PDB entry 3REH | X-ray diffraction, 2.50 A resolution | chains A and I of the 10 polymer chains in the assembly

== Chain A ==
Name: Histone H3.2
Organism: Xenopus laevis
UniProtKB: P84233 (H32_XENLA); residues 1-135 here correspond to UniProt positions 2-136 (UniProt number = residue number + 1)
Chain sequence (135 residues; each row starts with the number of its first residue):
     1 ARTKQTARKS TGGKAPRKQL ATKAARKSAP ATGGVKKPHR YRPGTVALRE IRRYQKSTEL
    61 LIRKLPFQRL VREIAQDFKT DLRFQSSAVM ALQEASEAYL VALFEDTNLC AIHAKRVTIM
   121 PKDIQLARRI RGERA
Not modelled in the structure: 1-37, 135
Sequence notes: variant Ala102 (Gly103 in P84233)
Swiss-Prot annotation at these positions:
  - modified residue: Arg2 (Asymmetric dimethylarginine), Thr3 (Phosphothreonine), Lys4 (Allysine), Gln5 (5-glutamyl dopamine), Thr6 (Phosphothreonine), Arg8 (Citrulline), Lys9 (N6,N6,N6-trimethyllysine), Ser10 (ADP-ribosylserine), Thr11 (Phosphothreonine), Lys14 (N6-(2-hydroxyisobutyryl)lysine), Arg17 (Asymmetric dimethylarginine), Lys18 (N6-(2-hydroxyisobutyryl)lysine), Lys23 (N6-(2-hydroxyisobutyryl)lysine), Arg26 (Citrulline), Lys27 (N6,N6,N6-trimethyllysine), Ser28 (ADP-ribosylserine), Lys36 (N6,N6,N6-trimethyllysine), Lys37 (N6-methyllysine), Tyr41 (Phosphotyrosine), Lys56 (N6,N6,N6-trimethyllysine) and 8 more in UniProt
  - lipidation: Cys110 (S-palmitoyl cysteine)

== Chain I ==
Molecule: 145-nt DNA strand
Sequence (145 nucleotides; each row starts with the number of its first residue; numbers below 1 keep their minus sign (DA-72 is residue -72)):
   -72 ATCAATATCC ACCTGCAGAT ACTACCAAAA GTGTATTTGG AAACTGCTCC ATCAAAAGGC
   -12 ATGTTCAGCT GAATCAGCTG AACATGCCTT TTGATGGAGC AGTTTCCAAA TACACTTTTG
    48 GTAGTATCTG CAGGTGGATA TTGAT
Metal / ion sites: Mn2+ site 1: DG-34, DG-33; Mn2+ site 2 near DG26 (its only coordinating residue here); Mn2+ site 3 near DG47 (its only coordinating residue here); Mn2+ site 4 near DG60 (its only coordinating residue here)

== Chain A / chain I interface ==
Residue-residue contacts (27):
  Arg40(A) - DT-8(I)  base contact
  Arg40(A) - DG70(I)  sugar contact
  Arg40(A) - DA71(I)  phosphate contact
  Tyr41(A) - DT69(I)  phosphate contact
  Tyr41(A) - DG70(I)  phosphate contact
  Arg42(A) - DG-5(I)  salt bridge to the phosphate
  Arg42(A) - DG70(I)  hydrogen bond to the phosphate
  Pro43(A) - DA-6(I)  phosphate contact
  Thr45(A) - DT69(I)  phosphate contact
  Thr45(A) - DG70(I)  hydrogen bond to the phosphate
  Arg63(A) - DG-14(I)  hydrogen bond to the phosphate
  Arg63(A) - DC-13(I)  salt bridge to the phosphate
  Arg72(A) - DA-22(I)  salt bridge to the phosphate
  Arg83(A) - DC-23(I)  phosphate contact
  Arg83(A) - DA-22(I)  phosphate contact
  Phe84(A) - DC-23(I)  sugar contact
  Phe84(A) - DA-22(I)  hydrogen bond to the phosphate
  Gln85(A) - DC-23(I)  phosphate contact
  Ser86(A) - DC-23(I)  hydrogen bond to the phosphate
  Arg116(A) - DT-3(I)  phosphate contact
  Arg116(A) - DG-2(I)  phosphate contact
  Val117(A) - DC-4(I)  phosphate contact
  Val117(A) - DT-3(I)  hydrogen bond to the phosphate
  Thr118(A) - DC-4(I)  hydrogen bond to the phosphate
  Thr118(A) - DT-3(I)  hydrogen bond to the phosphate
  Met120(A) - DT-3(I)  phosphate contact
  Met120(A) - DG-2(I)  phosphate contact
Also at the interface, not in a pair above, chain A (18 interface residues in all): His39, Leu82, Lys115

== Overview ==
Chain A and chain I form an interface of 18 and 13 residues respectively; the contacts include 8 hydrogen
bonds and 3 salt bridges. Polar contacts include Arg42(A)-DG70(I), Thr45(A)-DG70(I) and Arg63(A)-DG-14(I). The
Mn2+ site 1 is built by DG-34(I) and DG-33(I).
Chain A is Histone H3.2 (Xenopus laevis) and chain I is a 145-nt DNA strand; the structure, 2.5 Angstrom
Crystal Structure of the Nucleosome Core Particle Assembled with a 145 bp Alpha-Satellite DNA ..., was
determined by X-ray diffraction (same publication as 3REI, 3REJ, 3REK and 3REL).
